8X8Q - chains B and F; structure by electron microscopy, 3.14 A resolution.

== Chain B ==
Name: Actin-histidine N-methyltransferase
Source organism: Homo sapiens
UniProtKB: Q86TU7 (SETD3_HUMAN); numbering as in UniProt (aligned over 1-594)
Amino-acid sequence (594 residues; row label = number of the first residue in the row):
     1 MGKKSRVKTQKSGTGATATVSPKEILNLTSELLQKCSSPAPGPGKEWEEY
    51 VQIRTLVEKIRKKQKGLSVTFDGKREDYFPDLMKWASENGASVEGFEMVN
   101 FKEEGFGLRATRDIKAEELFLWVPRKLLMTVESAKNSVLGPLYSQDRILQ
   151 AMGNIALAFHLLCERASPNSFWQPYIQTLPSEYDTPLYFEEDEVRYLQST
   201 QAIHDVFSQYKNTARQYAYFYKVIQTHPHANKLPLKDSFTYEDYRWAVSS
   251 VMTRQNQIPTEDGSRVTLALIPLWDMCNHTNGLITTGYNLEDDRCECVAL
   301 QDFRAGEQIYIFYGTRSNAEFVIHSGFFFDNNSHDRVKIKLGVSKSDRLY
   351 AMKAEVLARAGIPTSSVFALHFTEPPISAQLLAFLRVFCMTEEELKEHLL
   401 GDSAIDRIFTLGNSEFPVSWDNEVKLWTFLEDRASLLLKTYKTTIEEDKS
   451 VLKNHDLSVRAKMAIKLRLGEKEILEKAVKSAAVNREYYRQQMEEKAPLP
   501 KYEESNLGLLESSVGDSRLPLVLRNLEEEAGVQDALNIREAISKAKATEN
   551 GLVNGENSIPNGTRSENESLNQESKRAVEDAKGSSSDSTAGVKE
Unresolved in the structure: 1-20, 502-594
UniProt features mapped onto this chain:
  - binding site (S-adenosyl-L-methionine): R75, E104 to F106, R254, D275 to H279, S325 to F327
  - modified residue: S513 (Phosphoserine)
  - mutagenesis: S37 to G42 (Does not affect ubiquitination and degradation by the SCF(FBXW7) complex), S181 to T185 (Decreased ubiquitination and degradation by the SCF(FBXW7) complex), R215 (R215A: Decreased binding to actin and decreased protein-histidine N-methyltransferase activity), N256 (N256A/V: Decreased binding to actin and decreased protein-histidine N-methyltransferase activity ...), T260 to S264 (Does not affect ubiquitination and degradation by the SCF(FBXW7) complex), W274 (W274A: Shows protein-lysine methyltransferase activity toward an actin mutant with a Lys instead of a His target residue; when associated with F-256), Y313 (Y313A: Abolished protein-histidine N-methyltransferase activity; Y313F: Strongly decreased binding to actin and decreased protein-histidine N-methyltransferase activity), R316 (R316A: Decreased binding to actin and decreased protein-histidine N-methyltransferase activity), T373 to S378 (Strongly decreased ubiquitination and degradation by the SCF(FBXW7) complex), S512 to S517 (Does not affect ubiquitination and degradation by the SCF(FBXW7) complex), S565 to S569 (Does not affect ubiquitination and degradation by the SCF(FBXW7) complex)

== Chain F ==
Name: 2A protein (Fragment)
Source organism: Enterovirus A71
UniProtKB: R9YK28 (R9YK28_HE71); residues 1-150 here = UniProt positions 1-150
Amino-acid sequence (150 residues; each row starts with the number of its first residue):
     1 GKFGQQSGAIYVGNFRVVNRHLATHNDWANLVWEDSSRDLLVSSTTAQGC
    51 DTIARCNCQTGVYYCNSRRKHYPVSFSKPSLIYVEASEYYPARYQSHLML
   101 AQGHSEPGDAGGILRCQHGVVGIVSTGGNGLVGFADVRDLLWLDEEAMEQ
Unresolved in the structure: 1-5, 147-150
Differences from the reference sequence: engineered mutation A110 (Cys in R9YK28)
Ion coordination: Zn2+: C56, C58, C116, H118
Reported in the primary citation:
  - mutagenesis - H71A: unchanged binding to Actin-histidine N-methyltransferase (chain B)
  - mutagenesis - K70A/H71A/Y72A: abolished growth
  - mutagenesis - C110A: abolished catalytic activity (citing earlier work)

== Interface between chain B and chain F ==
Residue-residue contacts - 28 pairs, chain B then chain F:
  N256(B) - P73(F)
  Q257(B) - T60(F)  hydrogen bond
  Q257(B) - G61(F)
  Q257(B) - Q117(F)  hydrogen bond
  P259(B) - H71(F)
  G263(B) - R115(F)
  S264(B) - R115(F)  hydrogen bond (backbone-side chain)
  R265(B) - R115(F)
  R265(B) - Q117(F)
  V266(B) - V62(F)  hydrophobic
  V266(B) - R115(F)
  V266(B) - C116(F)
  V266(B) - Q117(F)
  T267(B) - Q117(F)
  L268(B) - Q117(F)
  I284(B) - P73(F)
  T286(B) - P73(F)
  G287(B) - H71(F)
  Y288(B) - H71(F)  hydrogen bond (backbone-side chain)
  N289(B) - K70(F)
  E296(B) - K70(F)  salt bridge
  Q380(B) - K78(F)
  I405(B) - Y94(F)
  F409(B) - L81(F)  hydrophobic
  F409(B) - I82(F)
  F409(B) - Y83(F)  hydrophobic
  F409(B) - Y94(F)  hydrophobic
  F409(B) - Q95(F)
Interface residues without a listed pair, chain B (20 interface residues in all): L290, I408
Interface residues without a listed pair, chain F (18 interface residues in all): R69, Y72, R93
Interface features reported in the paper:
  - residue pairs: Q257(B)-Q117(F) (hydrogen bond), S264(B)-R115(F) (hydrogen bond), Y288(B)-H71(F) (backbone contact), E296(B)-K70(F) (salt bridge), Q380(B)-K78(F), L81(F)-F409(B) (hydrophobic contact), Y83(F)-F409(B) (hydrophobic contact), Y94(F)-F409(B) (hydrophobic contact)
  - interface residues, chain B: N256(B), Q257(B), P259(B), T286(B), Y288(B), F409(B)
  - interface residues, chain F: V62(F), H71(F), P73(F)

== Summary ==
The interface between chain B and chain F involves 20 residues on one side and 18 on the other; the contacts
include 4 hydrogen bonds and 1 salt bridge. Among the polar pairs are E296(B)-K70(F), Q257(B)-T60(F) and
Q257(B)-Q117(F). The paper describes hydrogen bonds between Q257(B) and Q117(F) and S264(B) and R115(F); a
backbone contact between Y288(B) and H71(F); a salt bridge between E296(B) and K70(F). From the paper:
K70A/H71A/Y72A of chain F abolish growth; interface residues N256(B), Q257(B) and V62(F) among others; 3
substitutions were tested in all.
Here chain B is Actin-histidine N-methyltransferase (Homo sapiens) and chain F is 2A protein (Fragment)
(Enterovirus A71). Entry 8X8Q (Structure of enterovirus protease in complex host factor) was determined by
electron microscopy together with 8X77 from the same study.
